6YNZ - chains I and L of the 162 polymer chains in the assembly; structure by electron microscopy, 3.10 A resolution.

# Chain I
Name: subunit i/j
From: Tetrahymena thermophila
UniProtKB: I7LZW2 (I7LZW2_TETTS); residue numbers follow UniProt; this construct covers 1-209
Sequence (209 residues; each row starts with the number of its first residue):
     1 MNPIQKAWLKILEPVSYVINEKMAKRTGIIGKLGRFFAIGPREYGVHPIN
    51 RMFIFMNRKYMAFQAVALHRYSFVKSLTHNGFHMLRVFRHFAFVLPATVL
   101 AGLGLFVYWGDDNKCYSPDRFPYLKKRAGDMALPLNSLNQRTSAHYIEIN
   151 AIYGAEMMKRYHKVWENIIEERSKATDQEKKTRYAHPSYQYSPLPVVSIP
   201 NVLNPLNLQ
Ligand contacts:
  - 1,2-diacyl-sn-glycero-3-phosphocholine (PC1), molecule 1: L77, T78, H79
  - 1,2-diacyl-sn-glycero-3-phosphocholine (PC1), molecule 2: T78, N80, G81
  - Ubiquinone-8 (UQ8): I4, I49, F53, M56, N57, Y60, M61, Q64, G102, L103, F106

# Chain L
Name: ATPTT6
From: Tetrahymena thermophila
UniProtKB: I7MCQ6 (I7MCQ6_TETTS); residue numbers follow UniProt; this construct covers 1-247
Sequence (247 residues; row label = number of the first residue in the row):
     1 MPVKEGQAKLWFSTKEEADAYDDKMISNIELKSQDYEDENFSPVFNRKTQ
    51 EYFLEPSEKFKSDFAELLRPLRSLSFNQVVDRYVLIPPNHTFYRNWTYEK
   101 FLGGFGLSYLILRELPLRNFYARVFVMYAFAAKVLDHLGNPFPFSGHGQI
   151 VAAADRWNHWDVRCYDNVMKALKYIRIPTVQNNIPEATRWYGRQPGHLLR
   201 ADTYWIPNLVSQRFAKHQPAHWDGTQNMPIFRLADPKHKDSYMVQFR
Disordered / not traced: 1
Ligand contacts: Ubiquinone-8 (UQ8): G106, L107, L110

# How chain I and chain L interact
Residue-residue contacts (83):
  N2(I) - E114(L)  hydrogen bond
  I4(I) - E114(L)
  Q5(I) - E114(L)  hydrogen bond
  Q5(I) - P116(L)
  W8(I) - I111(L)  hydrogen bond (side chain-backbone)
  W8(I) - E114(L)
  W8(I) - L115(L)
  W8(I) - P116(L)  hydrophobic
  L9(I) - P116(L)  hydrophobic
  F36(I) - N119(L)
  F36(I) - Y121(L)
  F36(I) - A122(L)
  F37(I) - L117(L)
  A38(I) - L117(L)
  A38(I) - R118(L)  hydrogen bond (backbone-backbone)
  I39(I) - P116(L)
  G40(I) - P116(L)  hydrogen bond (backbone-backbone)
  P41(I) - R118(L)  hydrogen bond (backbone-side chain)
  R42(I) - R113(L)  hydrogen bond (side chain-backbone)
  R42(I) - E114(L)
  R42(I) - L115(L)  hydrogen bond (side chain-backbone)
  R42(I) - L117(L)
  R42(I) - R123(L)
  E43(I) - R118(L)  hydrogen bond (backbone-backbone)
  E43(I) - N119(L)
  E43(I) - F120(L)  hydrogen bond (side chain-backbone)
  E43(I) - R123(L)  hydrogen bond (backbone-side chain)
  Y44(I) - R123(L)  hydrogen bond (backbone-side chain)
  G45(I) - R123(L)
  H47(I) - R113(L)
  H47(I) - E114(L)  salt bridge
  N50(I) - R113(L)
  P118(I) - Y165(L)
  Y123(I) - D161(L)  hydrogen bond
  L124(I) - Y165(L)  hydrophobic
  L124(I) - V168(L)  hydrophobic
  R127(I) - H159(L)  hydrogen bond (backbone-side chain)
  R127(I) - D161(L)  salt bridge
  A128(I) - L172(L)
  D130(I) - H147(L)  salt bridge
  M131(I) - A171(L)
  L133(I) - A171(L)  hydrophobic
  P134(I) - N167(L)
  L135(I) - F246(L)  hydrophobic
  N136(I) - Y191(L)  hydrogen bond (side chain-backbone)
  N136(I) - G192(L)
  N136(I) - Q194(L)  hydrogen bond (side chain-backbone)
  N136(I) - G196(L)
  S137(I) - Y165(L)
  S137(I) - N167(L)  hydrogen bond
  L138(I) - Y165(L)
  N139(I) - P195(L)
  N139(I) - G196(L)
  N139(I) - H197(L)
  Q140(I) - Y165(L)
  Q140(I) - D166(L)  hydrogen bond (backbone-backbone)
  Q140(I) - Y191(L)
  Q140(I) - Q194(L)
  R141(I) - C164(L)
  R141(I) - Y165(L)
  R141(I) - D166(L)
  T142(I) - C164(L)  hydrogen bond (backbone-backbone)
  T142(I) - D166(L)  hydrogen bond (backbone-side chain)
  I147(I) - R163(L)
  I147(I) - C164(L)  hydrophobic
  I152(I) - L85(L)  hydrophobic
  A155(I) - V80(L)  hydrophobic
  A155(I) - V84(L)  hydrophobic
  A155(I) - L85(L)  hydrophobic
  E156(I) - L85(L)
  M158(I) - F76(L)  hydrophobic
  K159(I) - F76(L)
  K159(I) - N77(L)
  K159(I) - V80(L)
  K159(I) - D81(L)  salt bridge
  K159(I) - L85(L)
  H162(I) - F76(L)
  L206(I) - L68(L)  hydrophobic
  N207(I) - R72(L)
  L208(I) - L71(L)  hydrophobic
  Q209(I) - R72(L)
  Q209(I) - L74(L)
  Q209(I) - F76(L)
Also at the interface, not in a pair above, chain I (50 interface residues in all): L12, I49, R120, G129, A144
Also at the interface, not in a pair above, chain L (47 interface residues in all): S75, F125, V162, R193, L199, Q226, A234

# Summary
The interface between chain I and chain L involves 50 residues on one side and 47 on the other, with 20
hydrogen bonds and 4 salt bridges. Polar pairs include H47(I)-E114(L), R127(I)-D161(L) and D130(I)-H147(L).
Ubiquinone-8 is bound between chain I and chain L.
Here chain I is subunit i/j and chain L is ATPTT6, both from Tetrahymena thermophila. Entry 6YNZ (Cryo-EM
structure of Tetrahymena thermophila mitochondrial ATP synthase - F1Fo composite tetramer model) was
determined by electron microscopy together with 6YNV, 6YNW, 6YNX, 6YNY and 6YO0 from the same study.
